Entry 6B2P (X-ray diffraction, 3.01 A resolution); this record covers chain A.

# Chain A
Protein: Serine/threonine-protein kinase PknB
Organism: Mycobacterium tuberculosis
Notes: EC 2.7.11.1
UniProt: P9WI80 (PKNB_MYCTO); residues 1-279 here = UniProt positions 1-279
Sequence (279 residues; row label = number of the first residue in the row):
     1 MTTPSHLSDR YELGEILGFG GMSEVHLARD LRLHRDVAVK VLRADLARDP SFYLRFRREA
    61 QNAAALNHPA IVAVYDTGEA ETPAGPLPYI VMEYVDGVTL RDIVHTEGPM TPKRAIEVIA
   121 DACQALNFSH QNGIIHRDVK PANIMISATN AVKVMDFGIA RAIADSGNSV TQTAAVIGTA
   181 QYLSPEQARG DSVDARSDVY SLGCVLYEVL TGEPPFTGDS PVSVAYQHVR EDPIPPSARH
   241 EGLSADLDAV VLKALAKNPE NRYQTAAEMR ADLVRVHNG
Unresolved in the structure: 1-3, 159-178, 279
Ligand contacts: CJJ (5-{5-chloro-4-[(5-cyclopropyl-1H-pyrazol-3-yl)amino]pyrimidin-2-yl}thiophene-2-sulfonamide): L17, G18, F19, V25, A38, V72, M92, E93, Y94, V95, D96, G97, T99, M145, M155
Curated features (UniProtKB/Swiss-Prot):
  - active site: D138 (Proton acceptor)
  - binding site (ATP): L17 to V25, K40, E93 to V95, K140 to N143, D156
  - binding site (Mg(2+)): N143, D156
  - modified residue: S166 (Phosphoserine), S169 (Phosphoserine), T171 (Phosphothreonine), T173 (Phosphothreonine)
From the paper describing this entry:
  - binding site for CJJ: V25, M92

# Overview
Ligands of chain A: compound CJJ. From UniProt: active-site residue D138, 18 ATP-binding residues and
Mg2+-binding residues N143 and D156. From the paper: a binding site for CJJ at V25 and M92.
Chain A is Serine/threonine-protein kinase PknB (Mycobacterium tuberculosis); the structure, Dual Inhibition
of the Essential Protein Kinases A and B in Mycobacterium tuberculosis, was determined by X-ray diffraction,
deposited together with 6B2Q.
